PDB entry 9J5W | electron microscopy, 3.20 A resolution | chain A

== Chain A ==
Protein: Solute carrier family 22 member 12
Organism: Rattus norvegicus
UniProt: Q3ZAV1 (S22AC_RAT); residues 1-553 here = UniProt positions 1-553
Sequence (553 residues; each row starts with the number of its first residue):
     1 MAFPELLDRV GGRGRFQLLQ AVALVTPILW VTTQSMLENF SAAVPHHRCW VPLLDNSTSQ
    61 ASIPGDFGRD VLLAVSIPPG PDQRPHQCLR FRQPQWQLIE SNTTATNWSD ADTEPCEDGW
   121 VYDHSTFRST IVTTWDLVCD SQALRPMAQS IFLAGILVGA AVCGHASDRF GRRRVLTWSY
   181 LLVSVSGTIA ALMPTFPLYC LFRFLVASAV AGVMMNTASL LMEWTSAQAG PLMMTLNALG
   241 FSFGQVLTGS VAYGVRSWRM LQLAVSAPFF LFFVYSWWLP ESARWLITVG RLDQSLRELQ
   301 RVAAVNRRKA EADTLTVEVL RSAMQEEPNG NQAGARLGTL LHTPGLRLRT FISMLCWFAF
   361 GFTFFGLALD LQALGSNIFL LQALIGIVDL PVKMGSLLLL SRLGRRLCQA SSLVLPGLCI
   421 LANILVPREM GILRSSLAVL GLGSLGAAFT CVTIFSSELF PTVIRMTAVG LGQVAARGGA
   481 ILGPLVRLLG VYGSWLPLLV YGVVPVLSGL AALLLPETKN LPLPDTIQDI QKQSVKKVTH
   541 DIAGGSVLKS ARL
Disordered / not traced: 516-553
Sequence notes: conflict Ser35 (Asn in Q3ZAV1), Phe365 (Tyr in Q3ZAV1), Ile481 (Met in Q3ZAV1)
Swiss-Prot annotation at these positions:
  - modified residue: Ser534 (Phosphoserine)
  - glycosylation (N-linked (GlcNAc...) asparagine): Asn56, Asn102, Asn107
Disulfides: Cys49-Cys116, Cys88-Cys139
Small-molecule neighbours: Benzbromarone (R75; [3,5-bis(bromanyl)-4-oxidanyl-phenyl]-(2-ethyl-1-benzofuran-3-yl)methanone): Ser35, Met36, Leu153, Ile156, Phe241, Gln245, Phe360, Phe364, Phe365, Phe449, Thr450, Arg477, Ala480

== In short ==
Bound to chain A: Benzbromarone.
Chain A is Solute carrier family 22 member 12 (Rattus norvegicus); the structure, Cryo-EM Structure of URAT1
in Complex with Benzbromarone, was determined by electron microscopy (same publication as 9J5X and 9J5Z).
